9G2S - chains A and B; structure by electron microscopy, 2.90 A resolution.

# Chain A
Protein: Mycobactin import ATP-binding/permease protein IrtA
From: Mycolicibacterium thermoresistibile ATCC 19527
Notes: EC 7.2.2.-
UniProtKB: G7CBF5 (IRTA_MYCT3); numbering as in UniProt (aligned over 315-908)
Chain sequence (595 residues; each row starts with the number of its first residue):
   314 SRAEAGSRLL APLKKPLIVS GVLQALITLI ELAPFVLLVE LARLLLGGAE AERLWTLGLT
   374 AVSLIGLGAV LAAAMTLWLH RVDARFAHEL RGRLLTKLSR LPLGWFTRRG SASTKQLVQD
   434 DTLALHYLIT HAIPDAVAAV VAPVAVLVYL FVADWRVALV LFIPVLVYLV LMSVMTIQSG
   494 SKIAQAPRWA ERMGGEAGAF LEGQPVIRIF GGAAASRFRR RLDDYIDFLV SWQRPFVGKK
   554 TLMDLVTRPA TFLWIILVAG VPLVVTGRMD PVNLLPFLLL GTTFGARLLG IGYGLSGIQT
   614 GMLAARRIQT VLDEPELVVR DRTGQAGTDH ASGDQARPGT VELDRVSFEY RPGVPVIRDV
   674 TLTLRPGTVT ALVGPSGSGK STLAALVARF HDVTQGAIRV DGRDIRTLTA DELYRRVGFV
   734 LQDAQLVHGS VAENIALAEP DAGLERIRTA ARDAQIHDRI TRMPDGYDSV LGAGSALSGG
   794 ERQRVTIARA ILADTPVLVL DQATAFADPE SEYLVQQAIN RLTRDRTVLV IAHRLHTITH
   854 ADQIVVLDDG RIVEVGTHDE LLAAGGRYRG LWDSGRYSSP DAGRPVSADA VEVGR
Not modelled in the structure: 314-317, 637-649, 890-908
Sequence notes: expression tag (314); engineered mutation Gln815 (Glu in G7CBF5)
Bound ions: Mg2+: Ser694, Gln735 (together with ATP)
Residues lining bound ligands:
  - ATP (adenosine-5'-triphosphate), molecule 1: Thr420, Tyr663, Val669, Pro688, Ser689, Gly690, Ser691, Gly692, Lys693, Ser694, Thr695, Gln735, His846
  - ATP, molecule 2: Arg772, Arg775, Gly787, Ser788, Ala789, Leu790, Ser791, Gly792, Gly793, Glu794, Phe819
UniProt features mapped onto this chain:
  - binding site (ATP): Gly687 to Ser694

# Chain B
Protein: Mycobactin import ATP-binding/permease protein IrtB
From: Mycolicibacterium thermoresistibile ATCC 19527
Notes: EC 7.2.2.-
UniProtKB: G7CBF6 (IRTB_MYCT3); residues 1-579 here = UniProt positions 1-579
Chain sequence (586 residues; each row starts with the number of its first residue):
     1 MIRTLLRLVP AEKRGAVAGY AVLTLLSVLL RAVGAVLLIP LLAALFSDTP SDAWLWLGWL
    61 TAVTLAGWVT DTNTARLGFD LGFAVLSRTQ HDMADRLPNV AMSWFTPDNT ATARQAIAAT
   121 GPELAGLVVN LLTPLIGAAL LPAAIGVALL FVSVPLGLAA LAGVAVLFGA LALSGRLSRA
   181 ADKVAGETNS AFTERIIEFA RTQQALRAAR RVEPARSQVG SALAAQHGAG LRLLTMQIPG
   241 QVLFSLAGRV ALIGFAGMAV WLTVRGQLGV PEAIALIVVL VRYLEPFAAI ADLAPALETT
   301 RATLNRIQAV LDAPTLPAGR RRLDRTGAAP SIEFDDVRFS YGDEVVLDGV SFTLRPGNTT
   361 AIVGPSGSGK TTILSLIAGL QQPASGRVLL DGVDVTTLDP EARRAAVSVV FQHPYLFDGT
   421 LRDNVLVGDP EADPDDVTAA MRLARVDELL DRLPDGDATV VGEGGTALSG GERQRVSIAR
   481 ALLKPAPVLL VDQATSALDN ANEAAVVDAL TADPRPRTRV IVAHRLASIR HADRVLFVEA
   541 GRVVEDGAID ELLAAGGRFA QFWAQQQAAS EWAIGSTARA LEVLFQ
Not modelled in the structure: 1, 565-586
Sequence notes: engineered mutation Arg249 (Gln in G7CBF6), Gln493 (Glu in G7CBF6); expression tag (580-586)
Bound ions: Mg2+: Thr371, Gln412 (together with ATP)
Residues lining bound ligands:
  - ATP (adenosine-5'-triphosphate), molecule 1: Tyr341, Val346, Pro365, Ser366, Gly367, Ser368, Gly369, Lys370, Thr371, Thr372, Gln412, His524
  - ATP, molecule 2: Arg452, Leu453, Thr466, Ala467, Leu468, Ser469, Gly470, Gly471, Glu472, Ala497
UniProt features mapped onto this chain:
  - binding site (ATP): Gly364 to Thr371
From the paper describing this entry:
  - mutagenesis - A256F, A256L, A256R: increased catalytic activity

# Interface between chain A and chain B
Pairs across the interface (245):
  Phe348(A) - Val281(B)  hydrophobic
  Leu351(A) - Ile277(B)  hydrophobic
  Ala355(A) - Ile274(B)  hydrophobic
  Leu359(A) - Phe46(B)  hydrophobic
  Leu359(A) - Ile274(B)  hydrophobic
  Trp368(A) - Val264(B)  hydrophobic
  Val375(A) - Leu252(B)
  Val375(A) - Ala256(B)  hydrophobic
  Ser376(A) - Arg249(B)  hydrogen bond (backbone-side chain)
  Ile378(A) - Arg249(B)  hydrogen bond (backbone-side chain)
  Ile378(A) - Leu252(B)  hydrophobic
  Gly379(A) - Arg249(B)
  Val383(A) - Ser245(B)
  Ala386(A) - Gln241(B)
  Leu390(A) - Ile238(B)  hydrophobic
  Leu390(A) - Gln241(B)
  His393(A) - Leu234(B)
  Arg394(A) - Leu231(B)  hydrogen bond (side chain-backbone)
  Arg394(A) - Thr235(B)  hydrogen bond
  Ala397(A) - His227(B)
  Ala397(A) - Leu234(B)  hydrophobic
  His401(A) - Leu223(B)
  His401(A) - His227(B)
  Arg404(A) - Phe192(B)
  Arg404(A) - Leu223(B)
  Arg404(A) - Gln226(B)  hydrogen bond
  Gly405(A) - Leu223(B)
  Leu408(A) - Val219(B)  hydrophobic
  Leu408(A) - Leu223(B)  hydrophobic
  Thr409(A) - Pro214(B)
  Leu411(A) - Phe199(B)  hydrophobic
  Leu411(A) - Arg207(B)  hydrogen bond (backbone-side chain)
  Ser412(A) - Arg207(B)
  Ser412(A) - Val212(B)
  Ser412(A) - Glu213(B)  hydrogen bond
  Arg413(A) - Arg207(B)
  Leu414(A) - Arg207(B)  hydrogen bond (backbone-side chain)
  Leu416(A) - Gln203(B)
  Leu416(A) - Gln204(B)
  Leu416(A) - Arg207(B)
  Phe419(A) - Gln203(B)
  Phe419(A) - Arg207(B)
  Gly423(A) - Glu463(B)
  Ser424(A) - Ile197(B)
  Ser424(A) - Ala200(B)
  Ser424(A) - Arg201(B)
  Ser424(A) - Glu463(B)  hydrogen bond
  Thr427(A) - Ile196(B)
  Thr427(A) - Ala200(B)
  Lys428(A) - Thr193(B)
  Lys428(A) - Ile196(B)
  Val431(A) - Phe192(B)  hydrophobic
  Val431(A) - Ile196(B)  hydrophobic
  Gln432(A) - Asn189(B)  hydrogen bond
  Gln432(A) - Phe192(B)
  Gln432(A) - Thr193(B)  hydrogen bond
  Gln432(A) - Ile196(B)
  Gln432(A) - Gln226(B)
  Ala510(A) - Ile117(B)  hydrophobic
  Gly511(A) - Arg114(B)
  Gly511(A) - Arg201(B)
  Ala512(A) - Tyr415(B)
  Ala512(A) - Phe417(B)
  Phe513(A) - Ala94(B)
  Phe513(A) - Leu97(B)  hydrophobic
  Phe513(A) - Pro98(B)  hydrophobic
  Leu514(A) - Thr110(B)
  Leu514(A) - Ala113(B)  hydrophobic
  Leu514(A) - Arg114(B)
  Glu515(A) - Arg201(B)  salt bridge
  Glu515(A) - Tyr415(B)
  Gly516(A) - Tyr415(B)
  Gly516(A) - Phe417(B)
  Gln517(A) - Leu97(B)
  Gln517(A) - Pro98(B)
  Pro518(A) - Met102(B)  hydrophobic
  Pro518(A) - Leu380(B)  hydrophobic
  Pro518(A) - Phe411(B)
  Val519(A) - Phe411(B)  hydrophobic
  Val519(A) - Tyr415(B)
  Val519(A) - Phe417(B)  hydrophobic
  Val519(A) - Arg480(B)
  Ile520(A) - Phe417(B)  hydrophobic
  Arg521(A) - Leu97(B)  hydrogen bond (side chain-backbone)
  Arg521(A) - Pro98(B)  hydrogen bond (side chain-backbone)
  Arg521(A) - Val100(B)  hydrogen bond (side chain-backbone)
  Arg521(A) - Met102(B)
  Arg521(A) - Phe105(B)
  Arg521(A) - Leu380(B)
  Arg521(A) - Arg404(B)  hydrogen bond (backbone-side chain)
  Ile522(A) - Ala378(B)  hydrophobic
  Ile522(A) - Leu380(B)  hydrophobic
  Ile522(A) - Arg404(B)
  Ile522(A) - Val407(B)
  Ile522(A) - Ser408(B)
  Ile522(A) - Val409(B)
  Ile522(A) - Phe411(B)  hydrophobic
  Ile522(A) - Lys484(B)  hydrogen bond (backbone-side chain)
  Phe523(A) - Ser408(B)
  Phe523(A) - Val409(B)
  Phe523(A) - Val427(B)  hydrophobic
  Phe523(A) - Gly428(B)
  Phe523(A) - Arg480(B)
  Phe523(A) - Ala481(B)  hydrophobic
  Phe523(A) - Lys484(B)
  Gly524(A) - Arg404(B)
  Gly525(A) - Arg404(B)
  Ala526(A) - Ala94(B)
  Ala526(A) - Asp95(B)
  Ala526(A) - Pro98(B)  hydrophobic
  Arg530(A) - Phe417(B)
  Arg530(A) - Asp418(B)  hydrogen bond (side chain-backbone)
  Phe531(A) - Ala94(B)  hydrophobic
  Phe531(A) - Ile117(B)  hydrophobic
  Arg532(A) - His91(B)  hydrogen bond
  Arg532(A) - Ala94(B)
  Arg532(A) - Asp95(B)  salt bridge
  Leu535(A) - Gln90(B)
  Leu535(A) - His91(B)
  Leu535(A) - Thr120(B)
  Asp536(A) - His91(B)  salt bridge
  Tyr538(A) - Thr120(B)
  Tyr538(A) - Gly121(B)
  Ile539(A) - His91(B)
  Leu542(A) - Phe83(B)
  Leu542(A) - Thr120(B)
  Leu542(A) - Pro122(B)
  Val543(A) - Phe79(B)
  Val543(A) - Phe83(B)  hydrophobic
  Trp545(A) - Pro122(B)  hydrophobic
  Gln546(A) - Phe79(B)
  Gln546(A) - Phe83(B)
  Gln546(A) - Pro122(B)
  Arg547(A) - Phe79(B)
  Lys553(A) - Asn130(B)  hydrogen bond
  Thr554(A) - Ala75(B)
  Leu558(A) - Trp68(B)
  Leu558(A) - Asp71(B)
  Leu558(A) - Thr72(B)
  Arg561(A) - Trp68(B)
  Arg561(A) - Asp71(B)  salt bridge
  Pro562(A) - Arg282(B)
  Pro562(A) - Glu285(B)
  Thr564(A) - Trp68(B)  hydrogen bond
  Leu566(A) - Leu60(B)  hydrophobic
  Trp567(A) - Thr61(B)  hydrogen bond
  Trp567(A) - Trp68(B)  hydrophobic
  Leu570(A) - Leu38(B)  hydrophobic
  Leu570(A) - Leu41(B)  hydrophobic
  Leu570(A) - Leu60(B)  hydrophobic
  Val574(A) - Leu41(B)  hydrophobic
  Val574(A) - Leu57(B)  hydrophobic
  Pro575(A) - Trp54(B)  hydrophobic
  Val577(A) - Leu45(B)  hydrophobic
  Val578(A) - Pro50(B)
  Val578(A) - Ser51(B)
  Val578(A) - Trp54(B)
  Pro584(A) - Phe46(B)
  Val585(A) - Phe46(B)
  Leu587(A) - Leu45(B)  hydrophobic
  Leu588(A) - Phe46(B)  hydrophobic
  Leu588(A) - Ile274(B)  hydrophobic
  Leu591(A) - Leu42(B)  hydrophobic
  Leu591(A) - Val278(B)
  Thr595(A) - Arg282(B)  hydrogen bond
  Leu630(A) - Arg207(B)
  Arg664(A) - Pro454(B)
  Arg664(A) - Asp455(B)  salt bridge
  Val667(A) - Pro454(B)  hydrophobic
  Gly687(A) - Asp499(B)
  Pro688(A) - Asp499(B)
  Ser689(A) - Arg452(B)
  Ser689(A) - Arg475(B)
  Ser689(A) - Ala497(B)  hydrogen bond (side chain-backbone)
  Ser689(A) - Leu498(B)
  Ser689(A) - Asp499(B)  hydrogen bond
  Ser689(A) - Asn502(B)
  Gly690(A) - Arg452(B)  hydrogen bond (backbone-side chain)
  Gly690(A) - Ser469(B)
  Gly690(A) - Glu472(B)
  Phe703(A) - Gln204(B)
  Asp724(A) - Arg210(B)
  Tyr727(A) - Arg207(B)
  Tyr727(A) - Ala208(B)
  Tyr727(A) - Arg210(B)
  Leu734(A) - Gln204(B)
  Leu734(A) - Ala205(B)
  Gln735(A) - Gly470(B)
  Gln735(A) - Ala497(B)
  Asp736(A) - Arg473(B)  salt bridge
  Gln738(A) - Arg201(B)  hydrogen bond (side chain-backbone)
  Gln738(A) - Thr202(B)
  Gln738(A) - Gln204(B)
  Gln738(A) - Ala205(B)
  Val740(A) - Glu198(B)
  His741(A) - Pro107(B)
  His741(A) - Arg195(B)  hydrogen bond (backbone-side chain)
  His741(A) - Glu198(B)  hydrogen bond (backbone-side chain)
  Glu746(A) - Gln218(B)
  Leu750(A) - Ala209(B)  hydrophobic
  Leu750(A) - Arg211(B)
  Ala751(A) - Ala209(B)
  Ala751(A) - Arg210(B)  hydrogen bond (backbone-side chain)
  Ala751(A) - Arg216(B)
  Pro753(A) - Arg211(B)
  Arg772(A) - Glu344(B)  salt bridge
  Pro777(A) - Glu344(B)
  Ala786(A) - Phe105(B)
  Ala786(A) - Thr106(B)
  Ala786(A) - Pro107(B)
  Gly787(A) - Phe105(B)
  Ser791(A) - Gly367(B)
  Gly792(A) - Gln412(B)
  Gly792(A) - His413(B)
  Glu794(A) - Gly367(B)
  Arg795(A) - His413(B)
  Arg797(A) - Ser366(B)
  Arg802(A) - Ala205(B)
  Gln815(A) - Ser496(B)
  Phe819(A) - Ser366(B)
  Phe819(A) - Gln412(B)
  Phe819(A) - His413(B)
  Phe819(A) - Ser496(B)
  Phe819(A) - His524(B)  hydrogen bond (backbone-side chain)
  Ala820(A) - His524(B)
  Asp821(A) - Pro365(B)
  Asp821(A) - Ser366(B)  hydrogen bond (side chain-backbone)
  Asp821(A) - His524(B)
  Asp821(A) - Phe562(B)
  Pro822(A) - Phe562(B)
  Glu823(A) - Arg558(B)  salt bridge
  Glu823(A) - Phe562(B)
  His846(A) - Ala497(B)  hydrogen bond (side chain-backbone)
  His846(A) - Leu498(B)
  His846(A) - Asp499(B)  hydrogen bond (side chain-backbone)
  His846(A) - Asn500(B)
  His846(A) - Arg525(B)
  Arg847(A) - Arg525(B)
  Leu848(A) - Asn500(B)
  Leu884(A) - Asn500(B)  hydrogen bond (backbone-side chain)
  Ser887(A) - Asn500(B)
  Ser887(A) - Ala501(B)
  Ser887(A) - Ala504(B)
  Gly888(A) - Asn500(B)
  Gly888(A) - Ala527(B)
Interface residues without a listed pair, chain A (140 interface residues in all): Leu380, Arg398, Pro415, Thr420, Val550, Val571, Leu592, Ala723, Arg728, Phe732, Leu739, Arg775, Met776, Gly785, Gly793, Ala818, Ser824, Trp885
Interface residues without a listed pair, chain B (145 interface residues in all): Ala53, Thr64, Gly67, Leu86, Ser87, Asn99, Ala101, Val129, Leu206, Ala224, Val260, Val270, Leu316, Gly364, Asp423, Gly462, Thr466, Ala467, Gly471, Gln493, Gln561, Trp563

# Summary
Chain A and chain B form an interface of 140 and 145 residues respectively; the contacts include 34 hydrogen
bonds and 8 salt bridges. Among the polar pairs are Glu515(A)-Arg201(B), Arg532(A)-Asp95(B) and
Asp536(A)-His91(B). ATP is bound between chain A and chain B. The paper reports that A256F, A256L and A256R of
chain B increase catalytic activity.
Here chain A is Mycobactin import ATP-binding/permease protein IrtA and chain B is Mycobactin import
ATP-binding/permease protein IrtB, both from Mycolicibacterium thermoresistibile ATCC 19527. Entry 9G2S
(Cryo-EM structure of IrtAB 2xEQ, Q249R_IrtB mutant in LMNG) was determined by electron microscopy, deposited
together with 9FW3, 9FXC, 9G2K, 9G2L, 9G2M, 9G2T and 7 further entries.
